Entry 4ZVO (X-ray diffraction, 2.85 A resolution); this record covers chains B and D of the 6 polymer chains in the assembly.

Chain B:
Name: Caspase-7
From: Homo sapiens
Notes: EC 3.4.22.60
Reference sequence: P55210 (CASP7_HUMAN); numbering as in UniProt (aligned over 199-303)
Sequence (113 residues; numbered 199 to 311; the number before each row is that of its first residue):
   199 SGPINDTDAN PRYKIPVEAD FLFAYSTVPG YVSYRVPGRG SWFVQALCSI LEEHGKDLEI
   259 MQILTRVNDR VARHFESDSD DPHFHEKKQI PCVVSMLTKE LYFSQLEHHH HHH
Disordered / not traced: 199-210, 304-311
Construct notes: engineered mutation Val230 (Tyr in P55210), Tyr232 (Trp in P55210), Val234 (Ser in P55210), Asp276 (Gln in P55210); expression tag (304-311)
Curated features (UniProtKB/Swiss-Prot):
  - region: Val226 to Tyr229, Ser231, Arg233, Pro235 to Gly238 (Loop L3), Glu274 to Ile288 (Loop L4)
  - site: Tyr223 (Involved in allosteric regulation)
  - modified residue: Arg233 (Microbial infection: ADP-riboxanated arginine), Ser239 (Phosphoserine)
From the paper describing this entry:
  - binding site for Peptide ACE-VAL-GLU-ILE-ASJ: Val230, Tyr232, Asp279, Phe282
  - conformationally variable residues: Phe282

Chain D:
Name: Caspase-7
From: Homo sapiens
Notes: EC 3.4.22.60
Reference sequence: P55210 (CASP7_HUMAN); residues 499-603 here correspond to UniProt positions 199-303 (UniProt number = residue number - 300)
Sequence (113 residues; row label = number of the first residue in the row):
   499 SGPINDTDAN PRYKIPVEAD FLFAYSTVPG YVSYRVPGRG SWFVQALCSI LEEHGKDLEI
   559 MQILTRVNDR VARHFESDSD DPHFHEKKQI PCVVSMLTKE LYFSQLEHHH HHH
Disordered / not traced: 499-510, 604-611
Construct notes: engineered mutation Val530 (Tyr230 in P55210), Tyr532 (Trp232 in P55210), Val534 (Ser234 in P55210), Asp576 (Gln276 in P55210); expression tag (604-611)
Curated features (UniProtKB/Swiss-Prot):
  - region: Val526 to Tyr529, Ser531, Arg533, Pro535 to Gly538 (Loop L3), Glu574 to Ile588 (Loop L4)
  - site: Tyr523 (Involved in allosteric regulation)
  - modified residue: Arg533 (Microbial infection: ADP-riboxanated arginine), Ser539 (Phosphoserine)

How chain B and chain D interact:
Contacting residue pairs (59):
  Lys212(B) - Ala570(D)
  Lys212(B) - Glu574(D)
  Lys212(B) - Glu584(D)  salt bridge
  Lys212(B) - Lys586(D)  hydrogen bond (backbone-side chain)
  Ile213(B) - Arg571(D)
  Ile213(B) - Lys586(D)
  Pro214(B) - Ala570(D)
  Pro214(B) - Lys586(D)
  Pro214(B) - Gln587(D)
  Glu216(B) - Tyr529(D)  hydrogen bond
  Glu216(B) - Ile588(D)
  Ala217(B) - Ile588(D)  hydrophobic
  Val226(B) - Met594(D)  hydrophobic
  Tyr229(B) - Glu516(D)  hydrogen bond
  Met259(B) - Met559(D)  hydrophobic
  Gln260(B) - Glu598(D)  hydrogen bond
  Thr263(B) - Leu595(D)
  Thr263(B) - Thr596(D)
  Thr263(B) - Lys597(D)
  Asn266(B) - Ser593(D)  hydrogen bond (side chain-backbone)
  Asn266(B) - Met594(D)
  Asn266(B) - Leu595(D)  hydrogen bond (side chain-backbone)
  Asp267(B) - Thr596(D)
  Asp267(B) - Lys597(D)  salt bridge
  Ala270(B) - Pro514(D)
  Ala270(B) - Thr596(D)
  Arg271(B) - Lys597(D)
  Glu274(B) - Lys512(D)  salt bridge
  Glu284(B) - Lys512(D)  hydrogen bond (backbone-side chain)
  Lys286(B) - Lys512(D)  hydrogen bond (side chain-backbone)
  Lys286(B) - Ile513(D)
  Lys286(B) - Pro514(D)
  Gln287(B) - Pro514(D)
  Ile288(B) - Pro514(D)  hydrophobic
  Ile288(B) - Glu516(D)
  Ile288(B) - Ala517(D)  hydrophobic
  Ile288(B) - Met594(D)
  Ile288(B) - Thr596(D)
  Pro289(B) - Met594(D)
  Cys290(B) - Val592(D)  hydrophobic
  Cys290(B) - Met594(D)  hydrophobic
  Val291(B) - Val591(D)
  Val291(B) - Val592(D)
  Val291(B) - Ser593(D)  hydrogen bond (backbone-backbone)
  Val292(B) - Cys590(D)  hydrophobic
  Val292(B) - Val591(D)
  Ser293(B) - Asn566(D)  hydrogen bond (backbone-side chain)
  Ser293(B) - Val591(D)  hydrogen bond (backbone-backbone)
  Met294(B) - Val526(D)  hydrophobic
  Met294(B) - Asn566(D)
  Met294(B) - Ile588(D)
  Met294(B) - Pro589(D)
  Leu295(B) - Thr563(D)
  Leu295(B) - Asn566(D)  hydrogen bond (backbone-side chain)
  Thr296(B) - Thr563(D)
  Thr296(B) - Asp567(D)
  Lys297(B) - Thr563(D)
  Lys297(B) - Asp567(D)  salt bridge
  Glu298(B) - Gln560(D)  hydrogen bond
Also at the interface, not in a pair above, chain B (30 interface residues in all): Val215
Also at the interface, not in a pair above, chain D (30 interface residues in all): Val515

Overview:
The chain B/chain D interface involves 30 residues from each chain; the contacts include 13 hydrogen bonds and
4 salt bridges. Polar pairs include Lys212(B)-Glu584(D), Asp267(B)-Lys597(D) and Glu274(B)-Lys512(D). From the
paper: a binding site for Peptide ACE-VAL-GLU-ILE-ASJ at Val230(B), Tyr232(B) and Asp279(B) among others;
conformational variability at Phe282(B).
Both chains are Caspase-7 (Homo sapiens). Entry 4ZVO (Caspase-7 Variant 4 (V4) with reprogrammed substrate
specificity due to Y230V/W232Y/S234V/Q276D substitutions bound to VEID inhibitor) was determined by X-ray
diffraction, deposited together with 4ZVP, 4ZVQ, 4ZVR, 4ZVS, 4ZVT and 4ZVU.
